Entry 8JG9 (electron microscopy, 3.82 A resolution); this record covers chains F and C of the 8 polymer chains in the assembly.

Chain F (and C):
Molecule: AcrIIA15
From: Staphylococcus delphini
Notes: chain C of this document is another copy of the same molecule, construct and numbering; everything in this record applies to it too
Chain sequence (171 residues; row label = number of the first residue in the row; numbering starts at 0):
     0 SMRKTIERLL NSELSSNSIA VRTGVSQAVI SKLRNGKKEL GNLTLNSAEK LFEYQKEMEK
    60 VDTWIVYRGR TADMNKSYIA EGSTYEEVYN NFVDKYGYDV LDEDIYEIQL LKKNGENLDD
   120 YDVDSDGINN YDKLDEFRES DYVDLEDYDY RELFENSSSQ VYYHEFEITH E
Reported in the primary citation:
  - mutagenesis - R2A, S25A, Q26A: decreased binding to DNA
  - mutagenesis - K31A, K37A, L44A: abolished binding to DNA
  - mutagenesis - R2A/L44A, L44A: abolished binding to another copy of this molecule

How chain F and chain C interact:
Residue-residue contacts - 25 pairs, chain F then chain C:
  Ser0(F) - Ser0(C)  hydrogen bond (backbone-backbone)
  Ser0(F) - Met1(C)
  Ser0(F) - Leu44(C)
  Arg2(F) - Leu44(C)
  Arg2(F) - Asn45(C)  hydrogen bond
  Arg2(F) - Glu48(C)  salt bridge
  Leu39(F) - Leu44(C)
  Gly40(F) - Thr43(C)
  Gly40(F) - Leu44(C)  hydrogen bond (backbone-backbone)
  Gly40(F) - Asn45(C)  hydrogen bond (backbone-backbone)
  Asn41(F) - Thr43(C)
  Leu42(F) - Leu42(C)
  Leu42(F) - Thr43(C)
  Leu42(F) - Leu44(C)  hydrogen bond (backbone-backbone)
  Thr43(F) - Gly40(C)
  Thr43(F) - Asn41(C)
  Thr43(F) - Leu42(C)
  Leu44(F) - Ser0(C)
  Leu44(F) - Leu39(C)
  Leu44(F) - Gly40(C)  hydrogen bond (backbone-backbone)
  Leu44(F) - Leu42(C)  hydrogen bond (backbone-backbone)
  Asn45(F) - Arg2(C)  hydrogen bond
  Asn45(F) - Gly40(C)  hydrogen bond (backbone-backbone)
  Asn45(F) - Asn41(C)  hydrogen bond
  Glu48(F) - Arg2(C)  salt bridge
Other interface residues (no listed pair), chain F (11 interface residues in all): Met1
Other interface residues (no listed pair), chain C (13 interface residues in all): Ile5, Ala47

In short:
11 residues of chain F face 13 of chain C across their interface; the contacts include 10 hydrogen bonds and 2
salt bridges. Polar pairs include Arg2(F)-Glu48(C), Arg2(F)-Asn45(C) and Asn45(F)-Asn41(C). From the paper:
R2A, S25A and Q26A of chain F reduce binding to DNA; K31A, K37A and L44A of chain F abolish binding to DNA.
Chain F and chain C are both AcrIIA15 (Staphylococcus delphini); the structure, Cryo-EM structure of the
SaCas9-sgRNA-AcrIIA15-promoter DNA dimer, was determined by electron microscopy, deposited together with 8JFO,
8JFR, 8JFT and 8JFU.
